Entry 8Q85 (electron microscopy, 3.97 A resolution); this record covers chains Y and b of the 12 polymer chains in the assembly.

Chain Y:
Molecule: DASH complex subunit DAD4
Source organism: Saccharomyces cerevisiae
UniProt: P69851 (DAD4_YEAST); residues 1-72 here = UniProt positions 1-72
Sequence (72 residues; numbered 1 to 72; the number before each row is that of its first residue):
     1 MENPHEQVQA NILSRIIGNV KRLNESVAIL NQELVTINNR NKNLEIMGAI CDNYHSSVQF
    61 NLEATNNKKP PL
Curated features (UniProtKB/Swiss-Prot):
  - modified residue: Met1 (N-acetylmethionine)
  - mutagenesis: Asn61 (N61K: Decreases cell population growth)

Chain b:
Molecule: DASH complex subunit ASK1
Source organism: Saccharomyces cerevisiae
UniProt: P35734 (ASK1_YEAST); numbering as in UniProt (aligned over 1-292)
Sequence (292 residues; numbered 1 to 292; the number before each row is that of its first residue):
     1 MDSASKEETL EKLDQEITVN LQKIDSNLSF CFHKITQDII PHVATYSEIC ERIMDSTEWL
    61 GTMFQETGLV NLQANAAAPV GNAPVKSLVS NNVGIFPTSA EEASRQSQTD NGPNEADSAV
   121 HVNRDVHSMF NNDSIDDFHT ANITSTGQIL KLPDSSDEDT GSEAVPSREQ TDLTGEGHGG
   181 ADDEQDESTI QRQSRKRKIS LLLQQQYGSS SSMVPSPIVP NKMRKQLAHE EHINNDGDND
   241 DENSNNIESS PLKQGHHHPK GQADDNNEGP DEEESTKEVP KPGTIIHFST NR
Unresolved in the structure: 71-292
Curated features (UniProtKB/Swiss-Prot):
  - modified residue: Ser26 (Phosphoserine), Ser118 (Phosphoserine), Ser134 (Phosphoserine), Thr140 (Phosphothreonine), Ser155 (Phosphoserine), Ser156 (Phosphoserine), Ser200 (Phosphoserine), Ser216 (Phosphoserine), Ser250 (Phosphoserine)

Interface between chain Y and chain b:
Residue-residue contacts (32; chain Y residue first):
  Asn3(Y) - Asp14(b)
  His5(Y) - Glu11(b)  salt bridge
  His5(Y) - Asp14(b)  salt bridge
  His5(Y) - Gln15(b)
  His5(Y) - Thr18(b)
  Gln9(Y) - Ile17(b)
  Gln9(Y) - Thr18(b)
  Gln9(Y) - Leu21(b)
  Ile12(Y) - Leu21(b)  hydrophobic
  Ile12(Y) - Gln22(b)
  Leu13(Y) - Leu21(b)  hydrophobic
  Arg15(Y) - Asp25(b)  salt bridge
  Ile16(Y) - Ile24(b)  hydrophobic
  Asn19(Y) - Asp25(b)
  Asn19(Y) - Leu28(b)
  Asn19(Y) - Ser29(b)
  Val20(Y) - Leu28(b)  hydrophobic
  Arg22(Y) - Phe32(b)
  Leu23(Y) - Phe32(b)  hydrophobic
  Leu23(Y) - Ile35(b)  hydrophobic
  Ser26(Y) - Ile35(b)
  Leu30(Y) - Val43(b)  hydrophobic
  Leu34(Y) - Val43(b)  hydrophobic
  Ile37(Y) - Ser47(b)
  Arg40(Y) - Ser47(b)
  Arg40(Y) - Cys50(b)  hydrogen bond (side chain-backbone)
  Arg40(Y) - Glu51(b)
  Asn41(Y) - Cys50(b)  hydrogen bond
  Leu44(Y) - Ile53(b)  hydrophobic
  Leu44(Y) - Met54(b)  hydrophobic
  Met47(Y) - Gly61(b)
  Ile50(Y) - Phe64(b)  hydrophobic
Other interface residues (no listed pair), chain Y (23 interface residues in all): Val27, Glu33, Asn43
Other interface residues (no listed pair), chain b (27 interface residues in all): Cys31, Thr36, Ile39, Ile40, Ala44, Tyr46

In short:
23 residues of chain Y and 27 residues of chain b are in contact, with 2 hydrogen bonds and 3 salt bridges.
Among the polar pairs are His5(Y)-Glu11(b), His5(Y)-Asp14(b) and Arg15(Y)-Asp25(b). UniProt lists one
mutagenesis site on chain Y.
Chain Y is DASH complex subunit DAD4 and chain b is DASH complex subunit ASK1, both from Saccharomyces
cerevisiae; the structure, Outer kinetochore Dam1 protomer monomer Ndc80-Nuf2 coiled-coil complex, was
determined by electron microscopy (same publication as 8Q84).
